Entry 5L4K (electron microscopy, 3.90 A resolution); this record covers chains P and U of the 12 polymer chains in the assembly.

== Chain P ==
Molecule: 26S proteasome non-ATPase regulatory subunit 12
Source organism: Homo sapiens
UniProt: O00232 (PSD12_HUMAN); residue numbers follow UniProt; this construct covers 1-456
Chain sequence (456 residues; each row starts with the number of its first residue):
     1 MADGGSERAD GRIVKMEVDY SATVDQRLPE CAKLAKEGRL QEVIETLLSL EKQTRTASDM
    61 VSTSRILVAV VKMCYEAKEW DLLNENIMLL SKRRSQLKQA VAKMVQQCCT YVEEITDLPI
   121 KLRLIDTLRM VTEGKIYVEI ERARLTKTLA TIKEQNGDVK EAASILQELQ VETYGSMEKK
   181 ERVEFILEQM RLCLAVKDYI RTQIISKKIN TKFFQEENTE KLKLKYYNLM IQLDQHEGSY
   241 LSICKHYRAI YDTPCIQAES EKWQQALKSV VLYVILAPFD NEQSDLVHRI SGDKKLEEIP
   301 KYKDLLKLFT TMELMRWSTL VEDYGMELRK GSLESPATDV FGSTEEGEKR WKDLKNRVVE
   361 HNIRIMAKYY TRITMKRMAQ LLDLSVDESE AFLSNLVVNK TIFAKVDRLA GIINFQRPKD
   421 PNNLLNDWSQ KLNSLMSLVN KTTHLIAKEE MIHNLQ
UniProt features mapped onto this chain:
  - modified residue: Ala2 (N-acetylalanine), Lys221 (N6-acetyllysine), Lys368 (N6-acetyllysine)
  - cross-link: Lys92 (Glycyl lysine isopeptide (Lys-Gly) (interchain with G-Cter in SUMO1))

== Chain U ==
Molecule: 26S proteasome non-ATPase regulatory subunit 7
Source organism: Homo sapiens
UniProt: P51665 (PSMD7_HUMAN); residue numbers follow UniProt; this construct covers 1-324
Chain sequence (324 residues; numbered 1 to 324; the number before each row is that of its first residue):
     1 MPELAVQKVV VHPLVLLSVV DHFNRIGKVG NQKRVVGVLL GSWQKKVLDV SNSFAVPFDE
    61 DDKDDSVWFL DHDYLENMYG MFKKVNARER IVGWYHTGPK LHKNDIAINE LMKRYCPNSV
   121 LVIIDVKPKD LGLPTEAYIS VEEVHDDGTP TSKTFEHVTS EIGAEEAEEV GVEHLLRDIK
   181 DTTVGTLSQR ITNQVHGLKG LNSKLLDIRS YLEKVATGKL PINHQIIYQL QDVFNLLPDV
   241 SLQEFVKAFY LKTNDQMVVV YLASLIRSVV ALHNLINNKI ANRDAEKKEG QEKEESKKDR
   301 KEDKEKDKDK EKSDVKKEEK KEKK
Disordered / not traced: 293-324
UniProt features mapped onto this chain:
  - modified residue (N6-acetyllysine): Lys204, Lys214, Lys316, Lys317
  - cross-link: Lys180 (Glycyl lysine isopeptide (Lys-Gly) (interchain with G-Cter in ubiquitin))

== Interface between chain P and chain U ==
Pairs across the interface (38; chain P residue first):
  Pro421(P) - Leu251(U)  hydrophobic
  Asn422(P) - Lys252(U)  hydrogen bond
  Leu424(P) - Glu244(U)
  Leu425(P) - Phe245(U)  hydrophobic
  Leu425(P) - Lys252(U)
  Trp428(P) - Pro238(U)
  Trp428(P) - Phe245(U)  hydrophobic
  Lys431(P) - Leu236(U)
  Lys431(P) - Pro238(U)
  Leu435(P) - Val233(U)
  Met436(P) - Lys204(U)
  Leu438(P) - Gln229(U)
  Leu438(P) - Asp232(U)
  Leu438(P) - Val233(U)  hydrophobic
  Asn440(P) - Lys204(U)  hydrogen bond
  Lys441(P) - Gln229(U)
  Thr442(P) - Ile208(U)
  Thr442(P) - Gln229(U)  hydrogen bond
  His444(P) - Glu136(U)
  His444(P) - Tyr138(U)
  His444(P) - His157(U)  hydrogen bond
  Leu445(P) - Gln225(U)
  Leu445(P) - Ile226(U)  hydrophobic
  Ile446(P) - Ile208(U)  hydrophobic
  Ile446(P) - Tyr211(U)  hydrophobic
  Ile446(P) - Ile226(U)  hydrophobic
  Lys448(P) - Thr154(U)
  Lys448(P) - Phe155(U)
  Glu449(P) - Tyr211(U)
  Glu449(P) - Leu220(U)
  Glu450(P) - Lys214(U)  salt bridge
  Met451(P) - Leu101(U)  hydrophobic
  Met451(P) - Lys103(U)
  His453(P) - Leu220(U)
  His453(P) - Pro221(U)  hydrogen bond (side chain-backbone)
  Asn454(P) - Lys214(U)  hydrogen bond
  Gln456(P) - Lys100(U)
  Gln456(P) - Lys103(U)  hydrogen bond (backbone-backbone)
Also at the interface, not in a pair above, chain P (25 interface residues in all): Leu432, Val439, Thr443
Also at the interface, not in a pair above, chain U (36 interface residues in all): Asp65, His102, Asn104, Leu201, Leu205, Asn223, Leu230, Leu237, Asp239, Ala248, Phe249

== Overview ==
Chain P and chain U form an interface of 25 and 36 residues respectively; the contacts include 7 hydrogen
bonds and 1 salt bridge. Polar pairs include Glu450(P)-Lys214(U), Asn422(P)-Lys252(U) and Asn440(P)-Lys204(U).
Chain P is 26S proteasome non-ATPase regulatory subunit 12 and chain U is 26S proteasome non-ATPase regulatory
subunit 7, both from Homo sapiens; the structure, The human 26S proteasome lid, was determined by electron
microscopy.
